PDB entry 7UMU | X-ray diffraction, 2.51 A resolution | chain A

Chain A:
Name: Dual specificity protein phosphatase 10
From: Homo sapiens
Notes: EC 3.1.3.16, 3.1.3.48
Reference sequence: Q9Y6W6 (DUS10_HUMAN); residues 320-467 here = UniProt positions 320-467
Sequence (152 residues; each row starts with the number of its first residue):
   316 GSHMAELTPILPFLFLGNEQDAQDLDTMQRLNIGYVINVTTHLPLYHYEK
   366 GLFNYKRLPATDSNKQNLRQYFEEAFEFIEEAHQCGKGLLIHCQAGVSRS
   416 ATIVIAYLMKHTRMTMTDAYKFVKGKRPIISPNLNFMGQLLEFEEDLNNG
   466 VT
Disordered / not traced: 316-318
Differences from the reference sequence: expression tag (316-319)
Swiss-Prot annotation at these positions:
  - active site: Cys-408 (Phosphocysteine intermediate)
Residues lining bound ligands: NUN (1-[(benzo[h]quinazolin-2-yl)sulfanyl]-3,3-dimethylbutan-2-one): Ser-413, Ala-416, Thr-417, Ile-420, Met-431, Thr-432, Tyr-435, Ile-445, Ser-446, Pro-447, Asn-448, Phe-451, Met-452, Leu-455

Overview:
Chain A binds compound NUN. Curated annotation (UniProt) lists active-site residue Cys-408.
Chain A is Dual specificity protein phosphatase 10 (Homo sapiens); the structure, Structure of MAP kinase
phosphatase 5 in complex with 3,3-dimethyl-1-((5,6-dihydrobenzo[h]quinazolin-2-yl)thio)butan-2-one, an
allosteric inhibitor, was determined by X-ray diffraction together with 7U4O, 7U4R, 7UMV, 7UN0 and 7UN4 from
the same study.
